PDB entry 2HMG | X-ray diffraction, 3.00 A resolution | chains B and E of the 6 polymer chains in the assembly

[Chain B]
Protein: Hemagglutinin (HA2 chain)
Organism: Influenza A virus
Reference sequence: P03437 (HEMA_IAAIC); residues 1-175 here correspond to UniProt positions 346-520 (UniProt number = residue number + 345)
Sequence (175 residues; each row starts with the number of its first residue):
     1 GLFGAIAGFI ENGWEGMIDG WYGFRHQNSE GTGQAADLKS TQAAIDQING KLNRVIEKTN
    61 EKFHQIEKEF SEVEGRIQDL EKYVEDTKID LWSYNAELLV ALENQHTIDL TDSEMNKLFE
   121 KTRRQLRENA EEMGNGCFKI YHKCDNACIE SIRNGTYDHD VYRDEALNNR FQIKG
Disulfide bonds: Cys144-Cys148
Covalently attached groups: N-acetylglucosamine (NAG) linked to Asn154
Curated features (UniProtKB/Swiss-Prot):
  - glycosylation: Asn154 (N-linked (GlcNAc...) asparagine)

[Chain E]
Protein: Hemagglutinin (HA1 chain)
Organism: Influenza A virus
Reference sequence: P03437 (HEMA_IAAIC); residues 1-328 here correspond to UniProt positions 17-344 (UniProt number = residue number + 16)
Sequence (328 residues; numbered 1 to 328; the number before each row is that of its first residue):
     1 QDLPGNDNST ATLCLGHHAV PNGTLVKTIT DDQIEVTNAT ELVQSSSTGK ICNNPHRILD
    61 GIDCTLIDAL LGDPHCDVFQ NETWDLFVER SKAFSNCYPY DVPDYASLRS LVASSGTLEF
   121 ITEGFTWTGV TQNGGSNACK RGPGSDFFSR LNWLTKSGST YPVLNVTMPN NDNFDKLYIW
   181 GIHHPSTNQE QTSLYVQASG RVTVSTRRSQ QTIIPNIGSR PWVRGLSSRI SIYWTIVKPG
   241 DVLVINSNGN LIAPRGYFKM RTGKSSIMRS DAPIDTCISE CITPNGSIPN DKPFQNVNKI
   301 TYGACPKYVK QNTLKLATGM RNVPEKQT
Sequence notes: conflict Asp146 (Gly162 in P03437)
Disulfide bonds: Cys52-Cys277, Cys64-Cys76, Cys97-Cys139, Cys281-Cys305
Covalently attached groups: N-acetylglucosamine (NAG) linked to Asn38, Asn81, Asn285; glycan linked to Asn165
Curated features (UniProtKB/Swiss-Prot):
  - glycosylation (N-linked (GlcNAc...) asparagine): Asn8, Asn22, Asn38, Asn81, Asn165, Asn285

[How chain B and chain E interact]
Residue-residue contacts - 10 pairs, chain B then chain E:
  Gln47(B) - Thr30(E)
  Gly50(B) - Thr30(E)
  Lys51(B) - Ile29(E)
  Lys51(B) - Thr30(E)
  Arg54(B) - Lys27(E)
  Arg54(B) - Thr28(E)  hydrogen bond (side chain-backbone)
  Arg54(B) - Asp32(E)
  Glu103(B) - Ile29(E)
  His106(B) - Ile29(E)
  His106(B) - Thr30(E)
Other interface residues (no listed pair), chain B (7 interface residues in all): Leu110
Other interface residues (no listed pair), chain E (6 interface residues in all): Asp31

[Overview]
Chain B and chain E form an interface of 7 and 6 residues respectively; the contacts include 1 hydrogen bond.
Its one hydrogen-bonded contact is Arg54(B)-Thr28(E). N-acetylglucosamine is covalently linked to Asn154(B).
N-acetylglucosamine is covalently linked to Asn38(E), Asn81(E) and Asn285(E).
Chain B is Hemagglutinin (HA2 chain) and chain E is Hemagglutinin (HA1 chain), both from Influenza A virus;
the structure, Refinement of the influenza virus hemagglutinin by simulated annealing, was determined by X-ray
diffraction together with 3HMG, 4HMG and 5HMG from the same study.
